Entry 1G2C (X-ray diffraction, 2.30 A resolution); this record covers chains A and C of the 6 polymer chains in the assembly.

[Chain A (and C)]
Protein: Fusion protein (F)
Source organism: Human respiratory syncytial virus
Notes: fragment: residues 153-209, hrsv f1 heptad repeat; chain C of this document is another copy of the same molecule, construct and numbering; everything in this record applies to it too
UniProt: P11209 (VGLF_HRSVR); residue numbers follow UniProt; this construct covers 158-209
Chain sequence (52 residues; numbered 158 to 209; the number before each row is that of its first residue):
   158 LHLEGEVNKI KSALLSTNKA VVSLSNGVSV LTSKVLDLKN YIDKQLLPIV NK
Unresolved in the structure: 158-159 (chain C: 158-159, 208-209)

[How chain A and chain C interact]
Contacting residue pairs (25; chain A residue first):
  L160(A) with L160(C), hydrophobic
  E161(A) with L160(C)
  V164(A) with L160(C), hydrophobic; E163(C); V164(C), hydrophobic; I167(C)
  I167(A) with I167(C), hydrophobic
  L171(A) with I167(C); A170(C), hydrophobic; L171(C); T174(C)
  N175(A) with T174(C), hydrogen bond
  V178(A) with V178(C), hydrophobic
  L181(A) with L181(C), hydrophobic
  S182(A) with L181(C)
  V185(A) with V185(C), hydrophobic
  L188(A) with L188(C), hydrophobic
  T189(A) with L188(C)
  V192(A) with V192(C), hydrophobic; L195(C)
  I199(A) with L195(C), hydrophobic
  L203(A) with L203(C), hydrophobic
  L204(A) with Y198(C); L203(C), hydrophobic
  V207(A) with L203(C), hydrophobic
Interface residues without a listed pair, chain A (21 interface residues in all): K168, T174, L195, K196
Interface residues without a listed pair, chain C (19 interface residues in all): A177, I199, I206, V207

[Overview]
Chain A and chain C form an interface of 21 and 19 residues respectively, with 1 hydrogen bond. The
hydrogen-bonded pair is N175(A)-T174(C).
Chain A and chain C are both Fusion protein (F) (Human respiratory syncytial virus); the structure, Human
respiratory syncytial virus fusion protein core, was determined by X-ray diffraction.
